Entry 5XF5 (X-ray diffraction, 2.82 A resolution); this record covers chains E and I of the 10 polymer chains in the assembly.

Chain E:
Protein: Histone H3.1
Source organism: Homo sapiens
UniProt: P68431 (H31_HUMAN); residues 0-135 here correspond to UniProt positions 1-136 (UniProt number = residue number + 1)
Amino-acid sequence (136 residues; numbered 0 to 135; the number before each row is that of its first residue; numbering starts at 0):
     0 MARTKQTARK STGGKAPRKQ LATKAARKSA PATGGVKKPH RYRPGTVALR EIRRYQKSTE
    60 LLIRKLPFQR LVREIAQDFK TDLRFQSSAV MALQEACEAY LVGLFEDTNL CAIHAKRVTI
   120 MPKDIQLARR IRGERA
Unresolved in the structure: 0-37, 135
Metal / ion sites: Mg2+: Asp77 (shared with 1 residue of chain D)
Curated features (UniProtKB/Swiss-Prot):
  - modified residue: Arg2 (Asymmetric dimethylarginine), Thr3 (Phosphothreonine), Lys4 (Allysine), Gln5 (5-glutamyl dopamine), Thr6 (Phosphothreonine), Arg8 (Citrulline), Lys9 (N6,N6,N6-trimethyllysine), Ser10 (ADP-ribosylserine), Thr11 (Phosphothreonine), Lys14 (N6-(2-hydroxyisobutyryl)lysine), Arg17 (Asymmetric dimethylarginine), Lys18 (N6-(2-hydroxyisobutyryl)lysine), Lys23 (N6-(2-hydroxyisobutyryl)lysine), Arg26 (Citrulline), Lys27 (N6,N6,N6-trimethyllysine), Ser28 (ADP-ribosylserine), Lys36 (N6,N6,N6-trimethyllysine), Lys37 (N6-methyllysine), Tyr41 (Phosphotyrosine), Lys56 (N6,N6,N6-trimethyllysine) and 8 more in UniProt
  - lipidation: Lys18 (N6-decanoyllysine)

Chain I:
Molecule: 145-nt DNA strand
Sequence (145 nucleotides; numbered -72 to 72; the number before each row is that of its first residue; numbers below 1 keep their minus sign (DA-72 is residue -72)):
   -72 ATCAATATCC ACCTGCAGAT ACTACCAAAA GTGTATTTGG AAACTGCTCC ATCAAAAGGC
   -12 ATGTTCAGCT GAATCAGCTG AACATGCCTT TTGATGGAGC AGTTTCCAAA TACACTTTTG
    48 GTAGTATCTG CAGGTGGATA TTGAT

How chain E and chain I interact:
Residue-residue contacts - 28 pairs, chain E then chain I:
  His39(E) with DA-68(I), phosphate contact; DT-67(I), sugar contact
  Arg40(E) with DA9(I), hydrogen bond to the base; DC10(I), hydrogen bond to the sugar
  Tyr41(E) with DT-67(I), sugar contact; DA-66(I), sugar contact; DA9(I), phosphate contact; DC10(I), hydrogen bond to the phosphate
  Arg42(E) with DA9(I), phosphate contact
  Pro43(E) with DA8(I), phosphate contact; DA9(I), sugar contact
  Gly44(E) with DA8(I), hydrogen bond to the phosphate; DA9(I), hydrogen bond to the phosphate
  Thr45(E) with DA9(I), hydrogen bond to the phosphate
  Val46(E) with DA9(I), hydrogen bond to the phosphate; DC10(I), phosphate contact
  Ala47(E) with DA9(I), hydrogen bond to the phosphate
  Arg49(E) with DA-66(I), sugar contact; DT-65(I), phosphate contact
  Arg63(E) with DT17(I), phosphate contact; DT18(I), salt bridge to the phosphate
  Lys64(E) with DT18(I), hydrogen bond to the phosphate
  Leu65(E) with DT17(I), phosphate contact; DT18(I), hydrogen bond to the phosphate
  Pro66(E) with DT17(I), phosphate contact
  Arg69(E) with DT17(I), salt bridge to the phosphate
  Arg83(E) with DG26(I), sugar contact; DC27(I), sugar contact
Interface residues without a listed pair, chain E (17 interface residues in all): Thr118
Interface residues without a listed pair, chain I (12 interface residues in all): DG7

Summary:
17 residues of chain E face 12 of chain I across their interface, with 10 hydrogen bonds and 2 salt bridges.
Among the polar pairs are Arg40(E)-DA9(I), Arg40(E)-DC10(I) and Tyr41(E)-DC10(I).
Here chain E is Histone H3.1 (Homo sapiens) and chain I is a 145-nt DNA strand. Entry 5XF5 (Nucleosome core
particle with an adduct of a binuclear RAPTA (Ru-arene-phosphaadamantane) compound having a
1,2-diphenylethylenediamine linker ...) was determined by X-ray diffraction together with 5XF3, 5XF4 and 5XF6
from the same study.
